Entry 7A6A (electron microscopy, 1.15 A resolution); this record covers chains A and 1 of the 24 polymer chains in the assembly.

Chain A (and 1):
Protein: Ferritin heavy chain
Organism: Homo sapiens
Notes: EC 1.16.3.1; chain 1 of this document is another copy of the same molecule, construct and numbering; everything in this record applies to it too
UniProt: P02794 (FRIH_HUMAN); residues 0-182 here correspond to UniProt positions 1-183 (UniProt number = residue number + 1)
Chain sequence (183 residues; row label = number of the first residue in the row; numbering starts at 0):
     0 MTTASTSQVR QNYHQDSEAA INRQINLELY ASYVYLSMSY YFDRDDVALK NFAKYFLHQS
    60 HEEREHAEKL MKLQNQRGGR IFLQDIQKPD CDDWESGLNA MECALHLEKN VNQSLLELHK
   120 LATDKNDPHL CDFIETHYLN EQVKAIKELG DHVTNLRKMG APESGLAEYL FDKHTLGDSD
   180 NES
Disordered / not traced: 0-3, 177-182
Sequence notes: conflict Gln-86 (Lys87 in P02794)
Modified residues: Cys-90 (S-oxy cysteine; CSX)
UniProt features mapped onto this chain:
  - binding site (Fe cation): Glu-27, Glu-62, His-65, Glu-107, Gln-141
  - site: Arg-22 (Essential for association with cargo receptor NCOA4)
  - modified residue: Met-0 (N-acetylmethionine), Thr-1 (N-acetylthreonine), Ser-178 (Phosphoserine), Ser-182 (Phosphoserine)

Interface between chain A and chain 1:
Contacting residue pairs (24; chain A residue first):
  Lys-146(A) with Asp-42(1), hydrogen bond (side chain-backbone); Asp-44(1)
  Gly-149(A) with Asp-44(1)
  Asp-150(A) with Asp-44(1); Ala-47(1)
  Thr-153(A) with Asp-44(1), hydrogen bond (side chain-backbone); Asp-45(1); Val-46(1)
  Asn-154(A) with Ala-47(1), hydrogen bond (side chain-backbone); Tyr-168(1)
  Lys-157(A) with Asp-45(1); Val-46(1), hydrogen bond (side chain-backbone); Gly-164(1); Leu-165(1)
  Met-158(A) with Leu-165(1), hydrophobic; Tyr-168(1), hydrophobic
  Leu-169(A) with Tyr-168(1)
  Phe-170(A) with Tyr-168(1)
  His-173(A) with Tyr-168(1); Leu-169(1); Lys-172(1), hydrogen bond (backbone-side chain); His-173(1)
  Thr-174(A) with Tyr-168(1), hydrogen bond; Lys-172(1), hydrogen bond
Also at the interface, not in a pair above, chain 1 (14 interface residues in all): Arg-43, Leu-48, Lys-49

In short:
11 residues of chain A and 14 residues of chain 1 are in contact, with 7 hydrogen bonds. Polar pairs include
Lys-146(A)/Asp-42(1), Thr-153(A)/Asp-44(1) and Asn-154(A)/Ala-47(1). UniProt lists 5 Fe cation-binding
residues on chain A.
Chain A and chain 1 are both Ferritin heavy chain (Homo sapiens); the structure, 1.15 A structure of human
apoferritin obtained from Titan Mono- BCOR microscope, was determined by electron microscopy together with
7A6B, 6Z6U, 6Z9E and 6Z9F from the same study.
